4F1Z - chains A and Q; structure by X-ray diffraction, 2.30 A resolution.

Chain A:
Name: Clumping factor B
Source organism: Staphylococcus aureus
Notes: fragment: N2 N3 domain
UniProtKB: Q6GDH2 (CLFB_STAAR); residue numbers follow UniProt; this construct covers 197-542
Chain sequence (363 residues; row label = number of the first residue in the row):
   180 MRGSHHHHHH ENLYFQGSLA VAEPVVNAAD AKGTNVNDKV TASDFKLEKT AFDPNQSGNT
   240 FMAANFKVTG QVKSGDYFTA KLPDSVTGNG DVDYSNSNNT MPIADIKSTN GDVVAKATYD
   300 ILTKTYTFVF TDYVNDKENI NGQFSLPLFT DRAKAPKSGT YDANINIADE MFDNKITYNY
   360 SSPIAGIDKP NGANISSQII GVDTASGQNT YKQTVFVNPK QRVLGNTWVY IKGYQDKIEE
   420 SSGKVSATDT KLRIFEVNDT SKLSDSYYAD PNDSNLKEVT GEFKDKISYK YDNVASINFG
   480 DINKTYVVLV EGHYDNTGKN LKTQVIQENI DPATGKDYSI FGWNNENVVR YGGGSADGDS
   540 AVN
Disordered / not traced: 180-209, 532-542
Construct notes: expression tag (180-196)
Bound ions: Mg2+: Tyr-468, Tyr-470
What the authors report for this chain:
  - contacts within the chain: Asn-238/Arg-529 (hydrogen bond)

Chain Q:
Name: peptide from Keratin, type I cytoskeletal 10
Notes: fragment: tail region
UniProtKB: P13645 (K1C10_HUMAN); residues 8-21 here correspond to UniProt positions 473-486 (UniProt number = residue number + 465)
Chain sequence (14 residues; each row starts with the number of its first residue):
     8 YGGGSSGGGS SGGG

How chain A and chain Q interact:
Pairs across the interface - 59 pairs, chain A then chain Q:
  Pro-233(A) / Ser-13(Q)
  Asn-234(A) / Ser-12(Q)
  Asn-234(A) / Ser-13(Q)  hydrogen bond (backbone-backbone)
  Gln-235(A) / Gly-11(Q)  hydrogen bond (side chain-backbone)
  Gln-235(A) / Ser-12(Q)
  Gln-235(A) / Ser-13(Q)  hydrogen bond (backbone-backbone)
  Ser-236(A) / Ser-13(Q)  hydrogen bond
  Ser-236(A) / Gly-14(Q)  hydrogen bond (side chain-backbone)
  Gly-267(A) / Ser-17(Q)
  Asn-268(A) / Gly-16(Q)
  Asn-268(A) / Ser-17(Q)  hydrogen bond (backbone-backbone)
  Gly-269(A) / Gly-15(Q)
  Asp-270(A) / Gly-14(Q)
  Asp-270(A) / Gly-15(Q)  hydrogen bond (backbone-backbone)
  Asp-270(A) / Gly-16(Q)
  Val-271(A) / Gly-16(Q)
  Val-271(A) / Ser-17(Q)
  Tyr-273(A) / Ser-17(Q)  hydrogen bond (side chain-backbone)
  Tyr-273(A) / Ser-18(Q)  hydrogen bond (side chain-backbone)
  Tyr-273(A) / Gly-19(Q)  hydrogen bond (side chain-backbone)
  Met-280(A) / Ser-17(Q)
  Pro-281(A) / Gly-19(Q)
  Ile-282(A) / Gly-19(Q)
  Ala-283(A) / Gly-19(Q)
  Phe-328(A) / Gly-15(Q)
  Phe-328(A) / Gly-16(Q)
  Phe-328(A) / Ser-17(Q)
  Ser-376(A) / Ser-12(Q)  hydrogen bond (backbone-side chain)
  Gln-377(A) / Ser-12(Q)  hydrogen bond
  Gln-377(A) / Ser-13(Q)
  Gln-377(A) / Gly-14(Q)
  Tyr-446(A) / Ser-12(Q)
  Ile-519(A) / Tyr-8(Q)
  Phe-520(A) / Tyr-8(Q)
  Phe-520(A) / Gly-9(Q)
  Phe-520(A) / Gly-10(Q)
  Gly-521(A) / Tyr-8(Q)  hydrogen bond (backbone-backbone)
  Gly-521(A) / Gly-9(Q)
  Gly-521(A) / Gly-10(Q)  hydrogen bond (backbone-backbone)
  Trp-522(A) / Gly-10(Q)
  Trp-522(A) / Gly-11(Q)
  Trp-522(A) / Ser-12(Q)  hydrogen bond
  Asn-523(A) / Gly-10(Q)  hydrogen bond (backbone-backbone)
  Asn-523(A) / Gly-11(Q)
  Asn-523(A) / Ser-12(Q)  hydrogen bond (backbone-backbone)
  Asn-524(A) / Ser-12(Q)  hydrogen bond
  Glu-525(A) / Ser-12(Q)
  Glu-525(A) / Ser-13(Q)
  Glu-525(A) / Gly-14(Q)  hydrogen bond (backbone-backbone)
  Asn-526(A) / Gly-14(Q)  hydrogen bond (side chain-backbone)
  Val-527(A) / Gly-14(Q)  hydrogen bond (backbone-backbone)
  Val-527(A) / Gly-15(Q)
  Val-527(A) / Gly-16(Q)  hydrogen bond (backbone-backbone)
  Val-528(A) / Gly-16(Q)
  Val-528(A) / Ser-18(Q)
  Arg-529(A) / Gly-16(Q)  hydrogen bond (backbone-backbone)
  Arg-529(A) / Ser-17(Q)
  Arg-529(A) / Ser-18(Q)
  Tyr-530(A) / Ser-18(Q)
Interface residues without a listed pair, chain A (34 interface residues in all): Pro-326, Arg-331, Ile-366, Thr-383
Interface residues without a listed pair, chain Q (13 interface residues in all): Gly-20
The authors on this interface:
  - interface residues, chain A: Asn-234(A), Ser-236(A), Gly-269(A), Asp-270(A), Val-271(A), Tyr-273(A), Phe-328(A), Ser-376(A), Trp-522(A), Asn-524(A), Asn-526(A), Val-528(A), Arg-529(A)

Overview:
34 residues of chain A face 13 of chain Q across their interface; the contacts include 23 hydrogen bonds.
Polar contacts include Gln-235(A)/Gly-11(Q), Ser-236(A)/Ser-13(Q) and Ser-236(A)/Gly-14(Q). Tyr-468(A) and
Tyr-470(A) coordinate Mg2+. The paper reports interface residues Asn-234(A), Ser-236(A) and Gly-269(A) among
others; contacts within the chain involving Asn-238(A) and Arg-529(A).
Chain A is Clumping factor B (Staphylococcus aureus) and chain Q is peptide from Keratin, type I cytoskeletal
10; the structure, Crystal structures reveal the multi-ligand binding mechanism of the Staphylococcus aureus
ClfB, was determined by X-ray diffraction, deposited together with 4F20, 4F24 and 4F27.
